Entry 7Y76 (electron microscopy, 3.20 A resolution); this record covers chains B and A of the 6 polymer chains in the assembly.

# Chain B
Name: SIT1
Source organism: Homo sapiens
UniProtKB: Q9NP91 (S6A20_HUMAN); numbering as in UniProt (aligned over 1-592)
Sequence (613 residues; row label = number of the first residue in the row; numbers below 1 keep their minus sign (Met-20 is residue -20)):
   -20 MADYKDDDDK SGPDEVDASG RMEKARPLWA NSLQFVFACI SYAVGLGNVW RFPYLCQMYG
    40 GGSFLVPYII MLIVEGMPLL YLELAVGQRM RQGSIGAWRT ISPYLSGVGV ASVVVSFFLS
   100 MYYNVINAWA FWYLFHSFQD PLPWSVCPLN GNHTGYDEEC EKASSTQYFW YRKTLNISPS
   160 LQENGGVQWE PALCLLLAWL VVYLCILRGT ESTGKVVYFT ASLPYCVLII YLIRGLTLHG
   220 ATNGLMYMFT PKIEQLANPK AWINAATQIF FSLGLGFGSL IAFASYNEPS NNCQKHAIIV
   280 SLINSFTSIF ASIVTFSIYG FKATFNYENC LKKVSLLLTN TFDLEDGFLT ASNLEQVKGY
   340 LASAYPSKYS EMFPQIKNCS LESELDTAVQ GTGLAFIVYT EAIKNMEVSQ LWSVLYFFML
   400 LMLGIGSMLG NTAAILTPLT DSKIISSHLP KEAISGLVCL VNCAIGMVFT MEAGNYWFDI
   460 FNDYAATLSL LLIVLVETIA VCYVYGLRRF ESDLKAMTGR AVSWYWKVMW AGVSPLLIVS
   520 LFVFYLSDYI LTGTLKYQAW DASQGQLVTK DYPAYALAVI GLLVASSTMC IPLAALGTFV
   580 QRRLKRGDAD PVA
Unresolved in the structure: -20 to 10, 584-592
Construct notes: initiating methionine (-20); expression tag (-19 to 0)
Swiss-Prot annotation at these positions:
  - glycosylation (N-linked (GlcNAc...) asparagine): Asn131, Asn357
  - natural variant: Thr199 (T199M: Common variant that contributes to hyperglycinuria and iminoglycinuria in patients carrying variants in SLC36A2, SLC6A19 or SLC6A18)
Disulfides: Cys126-Cys139, Cys309-Cys358
Covalent attachments: N-acetylglucosamine (NAG) linked to Asn131, Asn332, Asn357
Residues lining bound ligands:
  - 1,2-diacyl-glycerol-3-sn-phosphate (3PH), molecule 1: Ile74, Gly75, Ser85, Val89, Val92, Val93, Phe96, Leu418, Ser421, Lys422, Ile423, Gln580
  - 1,2-diacyl-glycerol-3-sn-phosphate (3PH), molecule 2: Leu175, Trp178, Leu179, Tyr182, His427, Leu428, Gly435, Cys438, Leu439
  - 1,2-diacyl-glycerol-3-sn-phosphate (3PH), molecule 3: Leu281, Ser502, Tyr504

# Chain A
Name: Angiotensin-converting enzyme 2
Source organism: Homo sapiens
Notes: EC 3.4.17.23, 3.4.17.-
UniProtKB: Q9BYF1 (ACE2_HUMAN); the construct has insertions or renumbered stretches relative to UniProt, so the offset changes along the chain: -6 to 9 = UniProt 2-17; 18-805 = UniProt 18-805
Sequence (826 residues; row label = number of the first residue in the row; numbers below 1 keep their minus sign (Met-8 is residue -8)):
    -8 MRSSSSWLLL SLVAVTAAWS HPQFEKQSTI EEQAKTFLDK FNHEAEDLFY QSSLASWNYN
    52 TNITEENVQN MNNAGDKWSA FLKEQSTLAQ MYPLQEIQNL TVKLQLQALQ QNGSSVLSED
   112 KSKRLNTILN TMSTIYSTGK VCNPDNPQEC LLLEPGLNEI MANSLDYNER LWAWESWRSE
   172 VGKQLRPLYE EYVVLKNEMA RANHYEDYGD YWRGDYEVNG VDGYDYSRGQ LIEDVEHTFE
   232 EIKPLYEHLH AYVRAKLMNA YPSYISPIGC LPAHLLGDMW GRFWTNLYSL TVPFGQKPNI
   292 DVTDAMVDQA WDAQRIFKEA EKFFVSVGLP NMTQGFWENS MLTDPGNVQK AVCHPTAWDL
   352 GKGDFRILMC TKVTMDDFLT AHHEMGHIQY DMAYAAQPFL LRNGANEGFH EAVGEIMSLS
   412 AATPKHLKSI GLLSPDFQED NETEINFLLK QALTIVGTLP FTYMLEKWRW MVFKGEIPKD
   472 QWMKKWWEMK REIVGVVEPV PHDETYCDPA SLFHVSNDYS FIRYYTRTLY QFQFQEALCQ
   532 AAKHEGPLHK CDISNSTEAG QKLFNMLRLG KSEPWTLALE NVVGAKNMNV RPLLNYFEPL
   592 FTWLKDQNKN SFVGWSTDWS PYADQSIKVR ISLKSALGDK AYEWNDNEMY LFRSSVAYAM
   652 RQYFLKVKNQ MILFGEEDVR VANLKPRISF NFFVTAPKNV SDIIPRTEVE KAIRMSRSRI
   712 NDAFRLNDNS LEFLGIQPTL GPPNQPPVSI WLIVFGVVMG VIVVGIVILI FTGIRDRKKK
   772 NKARSGENPY ASIDISKGEN NPGFQNTDDV QTSFLEHHHH HHHHHH
Unresolved in the structure: -8 to 18, 769-817
Construct notes: initiating methionine (-8); expression tag (-7, 806-817); insertion (10-17)
Swiss-Prot annotation at these positions:
  - region: Asp30 to Tyr41 (Interaction with SARS-CoV spike glycoprotein), Met82 to Pro84 (Interaction with SARS-CoV spike glycoprotein), Lys353 to Arg357 (Interaction with SARS-CoV spike glycoprotein), Arg652 to Lys659 (Essential for cleavage by ADAM17), Arg697 to Arg716 (Essential for cleavage by TMPRSS11D and TMPRSS2)
  - motif: Glu778 to Ile786 (LIR), Tyr781 to Asp785 (SH2-binding), Tyr781 to Ile784 (Endocytic sorting signal), Asn792 to Phe795 (PTB), Thr803 to Phe805 (PDZ-binding)
  - active site: Glu375 (Proton acceptor), His505 (Proton donor)
  - binding site (chloride): Arg169, Trp477, Lys481
  - binding site (substrate): Arg273, His345, Pro346, Tyr515
  - binding site (Zn(2+)): His374, His378, Glu402
  - modified residue: Tyr781 (Phosphotyrosine), Ser783 (Phosphoserine)
  - glycosylation (N-linked (GlcNAc...) asparagine): Asn53, Asn90, Asn103, Asn322, Asn432, Asn546, Asn690
  - cross-link: Lys788 (Glycyl lysine isopeptide (Lys-Gly) (interchain with G-Cter in ubiquitin))
Disulfides: Cys133-Cys141, Cys344-Cys361, Cys530-Cys542
Covalent attachments: N-acetylglucosamine (NAG) linked to Asn53, Asn90, Asn103, Asn322, Asn432, Asn546, Asn690
Ion coordination: Zn2+: His374, His378, Glu402

# Interface between chain B and chain A
Contacting residue pairs (28):
  Phe114(B) with Trp742(A); Phe746(A), hydrophobic
  His115(B) with Trp742(A)
  Phe117(B) with Ile741(A); Val745(A), hydrophobic
  Asn131(B) with Thr730(A), hydrogen bond (backbone-side chain)
  His132(B) with Thr730(A), hydrogen bond (backbone-side chain)
  Thr133(B) with Gln728(A); Thr730(A)
  Glu169(B) with Trp742(A)
  Leu172(B) with Phe746(A), hydrophobic
  Leu176(B) with Phe746(A), hydrophobic; Val749(A), hydrophobic
  Leu183(B) with Ile757(A), hydrophobic
  Arg187(B) with Leu760(A)
  Thr318(B) with Arg678(A)
  Asn319(B) with Arg621(A); Arg678(A)
  Asp322(B) with Lys676(A), salt bridge; Arg678(A)
  Leu323(B) with Arg678(A), hydrogen bond (backbone-side chain)
  Glu324(B) with Arg678(A)
  Asp325(B) with Ser623(A); Lys625(A); Ser626(A); Arg678(A), salt bridge
  Pro429(B) with Arg768(A)
  Glu431(B) with Arg768(A), salt bridge
Interface residues without a listed pair, chain B (26 interface residues in all): Trp111, Gln118, Leu179, Val180, Tyr182, Leu186, Gly326
Interface residues without a listed pair, chain A (22 interface residues in all): Pro677, Pro729, Met750, Ile753, Gly756, Ile761

# In short
Chain B and chain A form an interface of 26 and 22 residues respectively, with 3 hydrogen bonds and 3 salt
bridges. Polar pairs include Asp322(B)-Lys676(A), Asp325(B)-Arg678(A) and Glu431(B)-Arg768(A). Bound to chain
B: 3 copies of 1,2-diacyl-glycerol-3-sn-phosphate.
Here chain B is SIT1 and chain A is Angiotensin-converting enzyme 2, both from Homo sapiens. Entry 7Y76
(SIT1-ACE2-BA.5 rbd) was determined by electron microscopy, deposited together with 7Y75.
